8JJR - chains a and j of the 26 polymer chains in the assembly; structure by electron microscopy, 2.80 A resolution.

# Chain a
Molecule: PsaA
From: Symbiodinium sp
Chain sequence (687 residues; row label = number of the first residue in the row):
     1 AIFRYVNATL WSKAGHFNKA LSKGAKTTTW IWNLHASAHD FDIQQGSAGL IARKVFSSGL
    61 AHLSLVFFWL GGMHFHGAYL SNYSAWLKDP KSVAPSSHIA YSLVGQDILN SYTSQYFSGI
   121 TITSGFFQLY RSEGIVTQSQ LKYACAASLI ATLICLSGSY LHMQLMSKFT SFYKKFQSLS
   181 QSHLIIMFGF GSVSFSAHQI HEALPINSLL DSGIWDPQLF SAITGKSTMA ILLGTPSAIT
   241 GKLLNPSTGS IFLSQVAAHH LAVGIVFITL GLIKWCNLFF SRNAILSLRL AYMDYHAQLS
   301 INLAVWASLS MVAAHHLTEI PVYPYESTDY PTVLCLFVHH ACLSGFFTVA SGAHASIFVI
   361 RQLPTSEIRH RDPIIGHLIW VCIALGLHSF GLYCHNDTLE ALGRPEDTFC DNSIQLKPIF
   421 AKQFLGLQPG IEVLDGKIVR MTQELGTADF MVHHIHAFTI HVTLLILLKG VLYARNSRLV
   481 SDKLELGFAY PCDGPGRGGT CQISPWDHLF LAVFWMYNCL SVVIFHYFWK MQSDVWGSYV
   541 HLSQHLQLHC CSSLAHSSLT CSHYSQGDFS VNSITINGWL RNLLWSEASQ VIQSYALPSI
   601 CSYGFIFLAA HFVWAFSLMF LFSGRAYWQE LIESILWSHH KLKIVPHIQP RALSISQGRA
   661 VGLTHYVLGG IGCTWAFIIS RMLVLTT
Disordered / not traced: 222-229, 542-555
Metal / ion sites: chlorophyll a Mg near Gln106 (its only coordinating residue here); 4Fe-4S cluster Fe near Cys492 (its only coordinating residue here)
Ligand contacts:
  - beta-carotene (BCR), molecule 1: Leu65, Phe68, Trp69
  - beta-carotene (BCR), molecule 2: Phe67, Leu70, His74, Ala144, Ala147, Ser148, Ala151, Phe190, Ser194
  - beta-carotene (BCR), molecule 3: Trp69, Ile186, Met187, Phe190, Gly191, Ser194
  - beta-carotene (BCR), molecule 4: Ser300, Ala304, Ser308, Thr348, Ser351, Gly352, Ala355, Leu464, Leu467, Leu468, Val471
  - beta-carotene (BCR), molecule 5: Met619, Trp628, Leu631, Ile632, Ile635
  - chlorophyll a (CLA), molecule 1: Tyr5, Val6, Asn7, Ala8, Leu10, Trp11, His16, Leu50, Lys54, Ser57, Ser58, Ala61, Ser64, Leu65, Phe68, Thr152, Leu156, Ser159, Tyr160, Met163
  - chlorophyll a (CLA), molecule 2: Trp11, His16, Phe17, Leu34, His35, Ala38, His39, Phe41, Gln44, Lys54, Ser58, Ala61, His62, Leu65
  - chlorophyll a (CLA), molecule 3: Trp11, Ala14, Trp30, Ile31, Trp32, Leu34, His35
  - chlorophyll a (CLA), molecule 4: Thr28, Ile31, Trp32, Ile632, Ile635, Leu636, His639, Ile644, Pro646, Ile648, Pro650, Arg651, Leu653
  - chlorophyll a (CLA), molecule 5: Trp32, Leu65, Val613, Phe616, Phe620, Leu653, Gln657, Ala660, Val661, Thr664, His665, Leu668
  - chlorophyll a (CLA), molecule 6: His35, Ala36, Ser37, Ala38, His39, Asp40, Asp42, His296, Leu299, Leu303, Phe346, Phe347, Val349, Ala350, Ala353, His354, Ile357, Arg361, Phe488, Trp506, Leu509, Thr664, Leu668
  - chlorophyll a (CLA), molecule 7: His39, Phe41, Val55, Ser58, Gly59, His62, Leu63, Val66, Phe67, Tyr295, His296, Gln298, Leu299, Asn302, Leu303, Trp306
  - chlorophyll a (CLA), molecule 8: His39, His62, Leu65, Val66, Trp69, Phe346, Phe347
  - chlorophyll a (CLA), molecule 9: Phe56, Leu60, Ile154, Cys155, Ser157, Gly158, Leu161, His162, Leu165, Phe172
  - chlorophyll a (CLA), molecule 10: Phe56, Gly59, Leu60, Leu63, Phe172, Tyr173, Leu179, Ser182, His183, Ile186, Met187, Trp306
  - chlorophyll a (CLA), molecule 11: Phe68, Trp69, Gly71, Gly72, Met73, Phe75, His76, Leu80, His98, Ile99, Tyr101, Cys145, Leu149
  - chlorophyll a (CLA), molecule 12: Phe68, His98, Ile99, Ala100, Tyr101, Leu103, Val104, Gln106, Leu109, Ile120, Ser602, Phe605, Ile606
  - chlorophyll a (CLA), molecule 13: Trp69, Met73, His76, Ser97, His98, Ile120, Thr121, Ile122, Thr123, Ser124, Ser602, Tyr603, Ile606, Ala609, Ala610, Val613, Leu668, Ile671, Gly672, Trp675
  - chlorophyll a (CLA), molecule 14: Trp69, Met73, Thr123, Ser124, Phe126, Cys335, Val338, His339, Cys342, Leu343, Phe346, Ile606, Ile671, Thr674, Trp675, Ile678
  - chlorophyll a (CLA), molecule 15: Trp69, Leu70, Ser124, Gly125, Phe126, Leu129, Phe188, Phe267, Trp306, Leu309, Ser310, Ala313, Leu317, Tyr323, Leu336, His339, His340, Leu343, Phe347
  - chlorophyll a (CLA), molecule 16: Leu129, Ser132, Met187, Phe188, Gly191, Ser192, Phe195, Gln199, Leu253, Val256, His259, His260, Val263, Phe267, Leu309, Val312, Ala313, His316, Leu317, Val322, Tyr323
  - chlorophyll a (CLA), molecule 17: Glu133, Gly134, Ile135, Gln140, Tyr143, Ala144, Ala147, Gly191, Ser194, Phe195, Ala197, His198, Glu202
  - chlorophyll a (CLA), molecule 18: Tyr173, Lys174, Phe176, Leu179, Ser180, His183, Leu184, Phe188, Leu288, Arg289, Tyr292, Met293, Asp294, Tyr295, Gln298, Ile301, Asn302, Val305, Trp306, Gln362
  - chlorophyll a (CLA), molecule 19: Val193, Ser194, Ser196, Ala197, Ile200, His201, Ile231, Leu261
  - chlorophyll a (CLA), molecule 20: Leu232, Ser237, Ala238, Ile239, Thr240, Ser254, Gln255, Ala258
  - chlorophyll a (CLA), molecule 21: Ile239, Thr240, Gly241, Ile251, Gln255, Val256, Ala258, His259, Ala262, Val263, Val266, His316, Ile320, Val322, Phe424, Leu425
  - chlorophyll a (CLA), molecule 22: Leu270, Ile273, Phe279, Phe280, Ser281, Ala284, Ile285
  - chlorophyll a (CLA), molecule 23: Ala284, Ile285, Leu288, Tyr292, Ile301, Ala304, Val305, Glu367
  - chlorophyll a (CLA), molecule 24: Tyr292, Ala297, Ser300, Ile301, Ala355, Phe358, Val359, Pro364, Thr365, Glu367, Leu468, Val471, Leu472
  - chlorophyll a (CLA), molecule 25: Val305, Ser308, Leu309, Val312, His315, His316, Glu319, Ile320, Phe424, Leu425
  - chlorophyll a (CLA), molecule 26: Met311, Val312, His315, Thr348, Ile460, Thr463, Leu464, Leu467, Cys519
  - chlorophyll a (CLA), molecule 27: Met311, His315, Glu319, Phe337, Phe420, Ala421, Lys422, Phe424, Gln443, Leu445, His453, His456, Ile460, Val523, His526, Tyr527, Met531
  - chlorophyll a (CLA), molecule 28: Glu367, His370, Pro373, Ile374, His377
  - chlorophyll a (CLA), molecule 29: Pro373, His377, Trp380
  - chlorophyll a (CLA), molecule 30: Ile374, His377, Leu378, Trp380, Val381, Ala457, Ile460, His461, Leu464, Leu468
  - chlorophyll a (CLA), molecule 31: Ile379, Trp380, Ile383
  - chlorophyll a (CLA), molecule 32: Ile379, Cys382, Ile383, Gly386, Leu387, Phe390, Gly391, Cys394, Phe458, Val462, Leu465, Ile466, Leu511, Phe514, Trp515
  - chlorophyll a (CLA), molecule 33: Trp380, Ile383, Ala384, Leu387, His388
  - chlorophyll a (CLA), molecule 34: Val381, Leu385, Lys417, Pro418, Ile419, Phe420, Ala421, Asp449, Phe450, His453, His454, Ala457, His461
  - chlorophyll a (CLA), molecule 35: Leu387, His388, Gly391, Leu392, Cys394, His395, Thr398, Leu399, Leu402, Arg404, Asp407, Phe409, Ile414
  - chlorophyll a (CLA), molecule 36: Phe390, Tyr393, Val452, Ile455, Phe458, Thr459, Tyr517, Asn518, Ser521, Val522, Phe525, Ile576, Trp579, Leu580, Leu584, Ala588, Ile592, Phe607, His611, Trp614, Tyr666, Gly670, Cys673, Thr674, Phe677
  - chlorophyll a (CLA), molecule 37: Phe390, Cys394, Asp397, Phe458, Phe514, Trp515, Tyr517, Asn518, Ile576, Leu580, Trp614, Tyr666
  - chlorophyll a (CLA), molecule 38: Thr398, Ala401, Leu402
  - chlorophyll a (CLA), molecule 39: Ile419, Phe420, Lys422
  - chlorophyll a (CLA), molecule 40: Leu580, Leu584, Trp585, Trp614
  - chlorophyll a (CLA), molecule 41: Phe605, Leu608, Ala609, His611, Phe612, Trp614, Ala615
  - chlorophyll a (CLA), molecule 42: Phe612, Ala615, Phe616, Leu618, Met619, Phe622, Ser623, Tyr627, Trp628, Leu631
  - chlorophyll a (CLA), molecule 43: Ile635, Ser638, His639, Leu642, Ile644
  - chlorophyll a (CLA), molecule 44: Trp637, Ser638, Lys641, Leu642
  - phylloquinone (PQN): Trp32, Met619, Phe620, Ser623, Gly624, Arg625, Trp628, Ile632, Arg651, Ala652, Leu653, Ser654, Gly658
  - 4Fe-4S cluster (SF4): Pro491, Cys492, Gly494, Pro495, Cys501, Ile655, Arg659
  - Dinoxanthin (UIX; [(1S,5R)-3,3,5-trimethyl-5-oxidanyl-4-[(3E,5E,7E,9E,11E,13E,15E,17E)-3,7,12,16-tetramethyl-18-[(1S,4S,6R)-2,2,6-trimethyl-4-oxidanyl-7-oxabicyclo[4.1.0]heptan-1-yl]octadeca-1,3,5,7,9,11,13,15,17-nonaenylidene]cyclohexyl] ethanoate): Tyr101, Ser102, Leu103
From the paper describing this entry:
  - conformationally variable residues (loop rearrangement): Ile2 to Val6, Gln44 to Ser47, Gln164 to Ser171, Gly213 to Leu244, Cys276 to Asp294, Gln362 to Ile368, Ala421 to Ile431, Tyr539 to Cys561

# Chain j
Molecule: PsaJ
From: Symbiodinium sp
Chain sequence (141 residues; each row starts with the number of its first residue):
     1 MARFTNLILV AACVLLGNRF YTLLFANAPS QNLRSHVAVR AVDERDEGLV LITPEESGKV
    61 VKRDVNNNPP RIVMKTNDWD QPEIQLSTGA SNQINYITPV VASDDIKAWL SLNVNFFSIL
   121 ALLTVGGIIE IQRFFPDTLY W
Disordered / not traced: 1-42
Ligand contacts:
  - beta-carotene (BCR): Val125, Ile128, Ile129, Gln132
  - chlorophyll a (CLA), molecule 1: Trp79, Asp80, Pro99, Val101, Trp109
  - chlorophyll a (CLA), molecule 2: Trp109, Leu112, Asn113, Val114, Phe117
  - chlorophyll a (CLA), molecule 3: Asn113, Phe117, Ser118, Ala121
  - chlorophyll a (CLA), molecule 4: Phe117, Leu120, Thr124, Ile128
  - chlorophyll a (CLA), molecule 5: Leu122, Leu123, Gly126, Gly127, Glu130, Arg133, Phe134
  - chlorophyll a (CLA), molecule 6: Ile131, Gln132, Asp137, Thr138, Tyr140
  - Dinoxanthin (UIX; [(1S,5R)-3,3,5-trimethyl-5-oxidanyl-4-[(3E,5E,7E,9E,11E,13E,15E,17E)-3,7,12,16-tetramethyl-18-[(1S,4S,6R)-2,2,6-trimethyl-4-oxidanyl-7-oxabicyclo[4.1.0]heptan-1-yl]octadeca-1,3,5,7,9,11,13,15,17-nonaenylidene]cyclohexyl] ethanoate): Val114, Asn115, Ser118, Leu122, Val125, Ile129, Glu130, Arg133

# Interface between chain a and chain j
Contacting residue pairs (45; chain a residue first):
  Ala1(a) with Asn95(j)
  Ile2(a) with Glu83(j)
  Phe3(a) with Tyr96(j); Ile97(j); Thr98(j)
  Arg4(a) with Asp43(j), salt bridge; Arg45(j); Asp46(j), salt bridge; Val100(j)
  Tyr5(a) with Asp80(j); Gln81(j); Pro82(j); Glu83(j), hydrogen bond
  Val6(a) with Pro99(j); Val100(j), hydrogen bond (backbone-backbone)
  Asn7(a) with Val100(j)
  Ala8(a) with Val100(j); Val101(j), hydrophobic; Asp105(j)
  Thr9(a) with Asp105(j), hydrogen bond (backbone-side chain)
  Leu10(a) with Trp79(j), hydrophobic
  Trp11(a) with Ile106(j), hydrophobic; Trp109(j)
  Ser12(a) with Ala108(j); Trp109(j); Leu112(j)
  Gln45(a) with Trp79(j)
  Ser47(a) with Asp78(j), hydrogen bond
  Leu50(a) with Trp79(j); Asp80(j)
  Arg53(a) with Asp78(j), salt bridge; Asp80(j), salt bridge; Gln81(j), hydrogen bond
  Leu103(a) with Ile129(j), hydrophobic; Arg133(j)
  Val104(a) with Gln132(j)
  Tyr160(a) with Ile97(j), hydrogen bond (side chain-backbone); Thr98(j); Pro99(j)
  Gln164(a) with Gln81(j)
  Met166(a) with Gln81(j)
  Ser167(a) with Gln81(j)
  Lys168(a) with Thr76(j); Asp78(j)
  Phe169(a) with Ile84(j), hydrophobic
Also at the interface, not in a pair above, chain a (27 interface residues in all): Ala14, Gly46, Met163
Also at the interface, not in a pair above, chain j (28 interface residues in all): Lys75, Gln85

# In short
Chain a and chain j form an interface of 27 and 28 residues respectively, with 6 hydrogen bonds and 4 salt
bridges. Polar contacts include Arg4(a)-Asp43(j), Arg4(a)-Asp46(j) and Arg53(a)-Asp78(j). From the paper:
conformational variability at Ile2(a), Gln44(a) and Gln164(a) among others.
Chain a is PsaA and chain j is PsaJ, both from Symbiodinium sp; the structure, Cryo-EM structure of
Symbiodinium photosystem I, was determined by electron microscopy.
